PDB entry 6OBH | X-ray diffraction, 2.96 A resolution | chains A and B of the 6 polymer chains in the assembly

# Chain A
Name: CA
Source organism: Human immunodeficiency virus 1
UniProtKB: T2CI25 (T2CI25_9HIV1); residues 1-231 here correspond to UniProt positions 107-337 (UniProt number = residue number + 106)
Sequence (232 residues; each row starts with the number of its first residue; numbering starts at 0):
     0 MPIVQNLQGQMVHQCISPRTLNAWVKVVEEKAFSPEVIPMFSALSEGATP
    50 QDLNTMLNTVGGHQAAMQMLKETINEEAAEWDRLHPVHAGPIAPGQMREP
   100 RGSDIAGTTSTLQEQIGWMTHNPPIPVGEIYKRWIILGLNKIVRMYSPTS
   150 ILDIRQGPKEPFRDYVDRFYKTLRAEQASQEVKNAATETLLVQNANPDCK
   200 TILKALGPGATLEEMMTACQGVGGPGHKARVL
Disordered / not traced: 0, 221-231
Differences from the reference sequence: initiating methionine (0); engineered mutation Cys14 (Ala120 in T2CI25), Ala184 (Trp290 in T2CI25), Ala185 (Met291 in T2CI25)
Disulfide bonds: Cys198-Cys218

# Chain B
Name: CA
Source organism: Human immunodeficiency virus 1
UniProtKB: B6DRA0 (B6DRA0_9HIV1); residues 1-231 here correspond to UniProt positions 133-363 (UniProt number = residue number + 132)
Sequence (232 residues; row label = number of the first residue in the row; numbering starts at 0):
     0 MPIVQNLQGQMVHQAISPRTLNAWVKVVEEKAFSPEVIPMFSALSCGATP
    50 QDLNCMLNTVGGHQAAMQMLKETINEEAAEWDRLHPVHAGPIAPGQMREP
   100 RGSDIAGTTSTLQEQIGWMTHNPPIPVGEIYKRWIILGLNKIVRMYSPTS
   150 ILDIRQGPKEPFRDYVDRFYKTLRAEQASQEVKNAATETLLVQNANPDCK
   200 TILKALGPGATLEEMMTACQGVGGPGHKARVL
Disordered / not traced: 0, 7-11, 88-89, 222-231
Differences from the reference sequence: initiating methionine (0); engineered mutation Cys45 (Glu177 in B6DRA0), Cys54 (Thr186 in B6DRA0), Ala184 (Trp316 in B6DRA0), Ala185 (Met317 in B6DRA0)
Disulfide bonds: Cys198-Cys218

# Chain A / chain B interface
Pairs across the interface (42):
  Leu6(A) - Asn5(B)
  Leu6(A) - Leu6(B)
  Val11(A) - Asn5(B)
  His12(A) - Gln4(B)
  Gln13(A) - Val3(B)
  Gln13(A) - Asn5(B)
  Cys14(A) - Cys45(B)  disulfide
  Pro17(A) - Leu43(B)  hydrophobic
  Arg18(A) - Arg18(B)
  Leu20(A) - Ala42(B)  hydrophobic
  Glu28(A) - Lys30(B)  salt bridge
  Thr54(A) - Ala42(B)
  Asn57(A) - Pro38(B)
  Asn57(A) - Arg173(B)  hydrogen bond (backbone-side chain)
  Thr58(A) - Glu35(B)
  Thr58(A) - Pro38(B)
  Thr58(A) - Met39(B)
  Val59(A) - Arg173(B)  hydrogen bond (backbone-side chain)
  Gly60(A) - Glu35(B)
  Gly61(A) - Lys170(B)
  His62(A) - Asp166(B)
  Gln63(A) - Asp166(B)  hydrogen bond (backbone-side chain)
  Gln63(A) - Lys170(B)
  Gln63(A) - Arg173(B)
  Ala64(A) - Val165(B)  hydrophobic
  Ala64(A) - Asp166(B)  hydrogen bond (backbone-side chain)
  Ala64(A) - Leu211(B)
  Gln67(A) - Tyr169(B)
  Gln67(A) - Gln179(B)
  Gln67(A) - Leu211(B)
  Met68(A) - Leu211(B)
  Met68(A) - Met215(B)  hydrophobic
  Lys70(A) - Gln179(B)
  Glu71(A) - Thr210(B)
  Glu71(A) - Leu211(B)  hydrogen bond (side chain-backbone)
  Glu71(A) - Glu212(B)
  Glu75(A) - Thr210(B)
  Lys140(A) - Glu212(B)  salt bridge
  Met144(A) - Glu212(B)
  Met144(A) - Gln219(B)
  Tyr145(A) - Arg162(B)
  Tyr145(A) - Asp166(B)
Other interface residues (no listed pair), chain A (29 interface residues in all): Ile15, Val24, Ala65
Other interface residues (no listed pair), chain B (26 interface residues in all): Thr19, Lys182
Cross-chain cystine bridges: Cys14(A)-Cys45(B)

# Summary
Chain A and chain B form an interface of 29 and 26 residues respectively; the contacts include 1 disulfide
bond, 5 hydrogen bonds and 2 salt bridges. Among the polar pairs are Glu28(A)-Lys30(B), Lys140(A)-Glu212(B)
and Asn57(A)-Arg173(B).
Here chain A is CA and chain B is CA, both from Human immunodeficiency virus 1. Entry 6OBH (Structure of HIV-1
CA 1/2-hexamer) was determined by X-ray diffraction (same publication as 6ECO, 6EC2 and 6ECN).
